PDB entry 6JUT | X-ray diffraction, 2.10 A resolution | chain A

[Chain A]
Protein: Mitogen-activated protein kinase kinase kinase MLT
Organism: Homo sapiens
Notes: EC 2.7.11.25
Reference sequence: Q9NYL2 (MLTK_HUMAN); residues 5-309 here = UniProt positions 5-309
Sequence (310 residues; each row starts with the number of its first residue; numbering starts at 0):
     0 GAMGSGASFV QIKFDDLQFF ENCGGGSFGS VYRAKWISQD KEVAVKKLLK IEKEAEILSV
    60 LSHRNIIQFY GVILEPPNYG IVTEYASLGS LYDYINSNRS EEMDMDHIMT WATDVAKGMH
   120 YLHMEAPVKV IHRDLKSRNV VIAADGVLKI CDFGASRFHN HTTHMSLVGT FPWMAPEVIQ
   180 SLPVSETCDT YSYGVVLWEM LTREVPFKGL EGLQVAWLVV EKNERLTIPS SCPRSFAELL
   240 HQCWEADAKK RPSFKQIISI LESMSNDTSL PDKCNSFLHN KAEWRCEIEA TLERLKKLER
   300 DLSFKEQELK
Disordered / not traced: 0-7, 305-309
Construct notes: expression tag (0-4)
Residues lining bound ligands: C9O (N-[2,4-bis(fluoranyl)-3-[4-(3-methoxy-1H-pyrazolo[3,4-b]pyridin-5-yl)-1,2,3-triazol-1-yl]phenyl]-3-bromanyl-benzenesulfonamide): Cys22, Val30, Ala43, Val44, Lys45, Ala54, Leu57, Ser58, Ile66, Phe68, Ile80, Thr82, Glu83, Tyr84, Ala85, Gly88, Ser89, Val140, Cys150, Asp151, Phe152, Gly153, Ala154, Phe157
Swiss-Prot annotation at these positions:
  - region: Ile287 to Leu308 (Leucine-zipper)
  - active site: Asp133 (Proton acceptor)
  - binding site (ATP): Cys22 to Val30, Lys45
  - modified residue: Ser7 (Phosphoserine), Thr161 (Phosphothreonine), Ser165 (Phosphoserine), Ser275 (Phosphoserine), Ser302 (Phosphoserine)

[Overview]
Ligands of chain A: compound C9O. From UniProt: active-site residue Asp133 and 10 ATP-binding residues.
Chain A is Mitogen-activated protein kinase kinase kinase MLT (Homo sapiens); the structure, Crystal structure
of ZAK in complex with compound 6k, was determined by X-ray diffraction, deposited together with 6JUU and
6JRX.
